8DY7 - chains A and C of the 11 polymer chains in the assembly; structure by electron microscopy, 3.18 A resolution.

== Chain A ==
Name: DNA-directed RNA polymerase subunit alpha
From: Streptomyces venezuelae
Notes: EC 2.7.7.6
Reference sequence: F2RJV9 (F2RJV9_STRVP); residue numbers follow UniProt; this construct covers 1-340
Chain sequence (340 residues; numbered 1 to 340; the number before each row is that of its first residue):
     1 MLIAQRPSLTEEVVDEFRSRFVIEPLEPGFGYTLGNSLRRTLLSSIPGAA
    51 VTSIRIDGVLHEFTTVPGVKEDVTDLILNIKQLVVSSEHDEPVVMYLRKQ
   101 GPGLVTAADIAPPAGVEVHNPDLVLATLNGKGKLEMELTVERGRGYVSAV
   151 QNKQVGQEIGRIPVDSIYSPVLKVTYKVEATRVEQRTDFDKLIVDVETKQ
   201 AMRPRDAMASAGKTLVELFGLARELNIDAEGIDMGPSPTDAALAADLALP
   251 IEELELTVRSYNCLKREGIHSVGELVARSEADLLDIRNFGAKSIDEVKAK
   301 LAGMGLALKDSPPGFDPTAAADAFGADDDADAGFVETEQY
Unresolved in the structure: 1, 227-340

== Chain C ==
Name: DNA-directed RNA polymerase subunit beta
From: Streptomyces venezuelae
Notes: EC 2.7.7.6
Reference sequence: F2RIS5 (F2RIS5_STRVP); numbering as in UniProt (aligned over 1-1178)
Chain sequence (1178 residues; numbered 1 to 1178; the number before each row is that of its first residue):
     1 MQGTGTRVVSPSPRKDPLLAASRNASTNTNNGASTAPLRISFAKIKEPLE
    51 VPNLLALQTESFDWLLGNAAWKARVEAALESGQDVPTKSGLEEIFEEISP
   101 IEDFSGSMSLTFRDHRFEPPKNSIDECKDRDFTYGAPLFVTAEFTNNETG
   151 EIKSQTVFMGDFPLMTNKGTFVINGTERVVVSQLVRSPGVYFDSSIDKTS
   201 DKDIFSAKIIPSRGAWLEMEIDKRDLVGVRIDRKRKQSVTVLLKALGWTT
   251 EQILQEFGEYESMRATLEKDHTQGQDDALLDIYRKLRPGEPPTREAAQTL
   301 LENLYFNPKRYDLAKVGRYKVNKKLGADEPLDAGVLTTDDVIATIKYLVK
   351 LHAGETETIGENGNEIVVETDDIDHFGNRRLRNVGELIQNQVRTGLARME
   401 RVVRERMTTQDVEAITPQTLINIRPVVASIKEFFGTSQLSQFMDQNNPLS
   451 GLTHKRRLSALGPGGLSRERAGFEVRDVHPSHYGRMCPIETPEGPNIGLI
   501 GSLASYGRVNAFGFIETPYRKVVDGQVTDEVDYVTADEEDRFVIAQANAA
   551 LDEELRFSENRVLVRKRGGEVDYVEPSDVDYMDVSPRQMVSVATAMIPFL
   601 EHDDANRALMGANMMRQAVPLIKSEAPLVGTGMEYRCATDAGDVLKAEKD
   651 GVVQELSADYITVANDDGTYITYRLHKFSRSNQGTSVNQKVVVDEGDRVI
   701 EGQVLADGPATEDGEMALGKNLLVAFMPWEGHNYEDAIILSQRLVQDDVL
   751 SSIHIEEHEVDARDTKLGPEEITRDIPNVSEEVLADLDERGIIRIGAEVV
   801 AGDILVGKVTPKGETELTPEERLLRAIFGEKAREVRDTSLKVPHGEIGKI
   851 IGVRVFDREEGDELPPGVNQLVRVYVAQKRKITDGDKLAGRHGNKGVISK
   901 ILPIEDMPFLEDGTPVDIILNPLGVPSRMNPGQVLEIHLGWLASRGWDVS
   951 GLADEWAQRLQAIGADKVAPGTNVATPVFDGAREDELAGLLNHTIPNRDG
  1001 ERMVLPTGKARLFDGRSGEPFPDPISVGYMYILKLHHLVDDKLHARSTGP
  1051 YSMITQQPLGGKAQFGGQRFGEMEVWALEAYGAAYALQELLTIKSDDVTG
  1101 RVKVYEAIVKGENIPEPGIPESFKVLIKEMQSLCLNVEVLSSDGMSIEMR
  1151 DTDEDVFRAAEELGIDLSRREPSSVEEV
Unresolved in the structure: 1-32, 1151-1178

== Interface between chain A and chain C ==
Residue-residue contacts - 61 pairs, chain A then chain C:
  Arg18(A) - Arg998(C)
  Arg18(A) - Asp999(C)  salt bridge
  Tyr32(A) - Phe1013(C)  hydrophobic
  Tyr32(A) - Gly1018(C)
  Tyr32(A) - Glu1019(C)
  Thr33(A) - Glu1019(C)
  Asn36(A) - Gly1015(C)  hydrogen bond (side chain-backbone)
  Asn36(A) - Arg1016(C)
  Asn36(A) - Ser1017(C)
  Asn36(A) - Gly1018(C)
  Arg39(A) - Glu905(C)  hydrogen bond (side chain-backbone)
  Arg39(A) - Phe909(C)
  Arg40(A) - Asp906(C)
  Arg40(A) - Gly1015(C)  hydrogen bond (side chain-backbone)
  Arg40(A) - Arg1016(C)
  Ser44(A) - Glu905(C)  hydrogen bond
  Leu60(A) - Ile795(C)  hydrophobic
  His61(A) - Ile795(C)
  His61(A) - Gly796(C)
  His61(A) - Ile851(C)
  Glu62(A) - Lys849(C)  salt bridge
  Phe63(A) - Ile851(C)  hydrophobic
  Thr65(A) - Ala658(C)
  Thr65(A) - Asp659(C)
  Val69(A) - Ser657(C)  hydrogen bond (backbone-side chain)
  Val69(A) - Ala658(C)  hydrogen bond (backbone-backbone)
  Lys70(A) - Leu656(C)
  Lys70(A) - Ala658(C)
  Lys70(A) - Val691(C)
  Lys70(A) - Val693(C)
  Glu71(A) - Ala658(C)
  Asp72(A) - Lys677(C)  salt bridge
  Asp72(A) - Phe678(C)
  Thr74(A) - Phe678(C)
  Asp75(A) - Lys690(C)  salt bridge
  Lys81(A) - Gln746(C)  hydrogen bond (side chain-backbone)
  Lys81(A) - Asp748(C)  salt bridge
  Asn129(A) - Glu655(C)
  Asn129(A) - Leu656(C)
  Asn129(A) - Glu695(C)
  Lys131(A) - Glu655(C)  salt bridge
  Lys131(A) - Tyr660(C)
  Tyr146(A) - Val745(C)
  Tyr146(A) - Gln746(C)
  Tyr146(A) - Lys881(C)  hydrogen bond
  Lys153(A) - Glu798(C)  salt bridge
  Ile159(A) - Ile795(C)
  Ile159(A) - Gly796(C)
  Asp165(A) - Asp748(C)
  Asp165(A) - Lys881(C)  salt bridge
  Lys173(A) - Asp912(C)
  Lys173(A) - Gly913(C)
  Lys173(A) - Thr914(C)
  Val174(A) - Gly913(C)
  Thr175(A) - Glu911(C)  hydrogen bond (side chain-backbone)
  Thr175(A) - Asp912(C)
  Thr175(A) - Gly913(C)
  Tyr176(A) - Phe909(C)
  Tyr176(A) - Phe1013(C)
  Tyr176(A) - Gly1018(C)  hydrogen bond (side chain-backbone)
  Glu197(A) - Arg998(C)  salt bridge
Also at the interface, not in a pair above, chain A (35 interface residues in all): Leu43, Thr64, Gly68, Leu78, Ile167
Also at the interface, not in a pair above, chain C (50 interface residues in all): Ile622, Asn688, Asp694, Asp747, Ile753, Arg794, Ala797, Ile850, Ala877, Gln878, Lys879, Pro915, Asp1014, Pro1020

== Overview ==
Chain A and chain C form an interface of 35 and 50 residues respectively; the contacts include 10 hydrogen
bonds and 9 salt bridges. Polar pairs include Arg18(A)-Asp999(C), Glu62(A)-Lys849(C) and Asp72(A)-Lys677(C).
Here chain A is DNA-directed RNA polymerase subunit alpha and chain C is DNA-directed RNA polymerase subunit
beta, both from Streptomyces venezuelae. Entry 8DY7 (Streptomyces venezuelae RNAP transcription open promoter
complex with WhiA and WhiB transcription factors) was determined by electron microscopy together with 8DY9
from the same study.
